7WI4 - chains E and F of the 6 polymer chains in the assembly; structure by electron microscopy, 3.40 A resolution.

Chain E (and F):
Protein: ATP-dependent zinc metalloprotease FtsH
From: Escherichia coli K-12
Notes: EC 3.4.24.-; chain F of this document is another copy of the same molecule, construct and numbering; everything in this record applies to it too
Reference sequence: P0AAI3 (FTSH_ECOLI); residues 1-644 here = UniProt positions 1-644
Sequence (644 residues; each row starts with the number of its first residue):
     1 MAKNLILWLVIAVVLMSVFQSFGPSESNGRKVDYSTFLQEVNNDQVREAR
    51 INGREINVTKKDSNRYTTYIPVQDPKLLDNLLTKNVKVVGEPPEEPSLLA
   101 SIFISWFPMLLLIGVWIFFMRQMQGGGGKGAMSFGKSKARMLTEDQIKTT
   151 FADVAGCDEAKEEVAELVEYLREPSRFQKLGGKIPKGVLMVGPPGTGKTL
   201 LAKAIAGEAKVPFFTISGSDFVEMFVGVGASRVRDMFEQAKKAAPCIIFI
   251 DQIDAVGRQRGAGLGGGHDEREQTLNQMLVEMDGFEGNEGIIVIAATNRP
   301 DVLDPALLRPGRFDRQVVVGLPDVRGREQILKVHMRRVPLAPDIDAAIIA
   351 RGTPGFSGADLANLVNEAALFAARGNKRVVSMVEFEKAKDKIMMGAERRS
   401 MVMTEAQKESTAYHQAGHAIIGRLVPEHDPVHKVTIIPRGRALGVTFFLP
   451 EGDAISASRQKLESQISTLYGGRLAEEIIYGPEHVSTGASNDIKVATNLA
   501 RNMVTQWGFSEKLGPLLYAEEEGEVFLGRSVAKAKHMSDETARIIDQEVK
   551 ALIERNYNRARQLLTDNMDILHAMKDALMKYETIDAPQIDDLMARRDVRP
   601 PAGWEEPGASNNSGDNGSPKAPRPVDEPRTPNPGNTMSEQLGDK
Disordered / not traced: 1-140, 219-229, 254-270, 299-308, 520-535, 605-644
Construct notes: engineered mutation Gln252 (Glu in P0AAI3), Gln415 (Glu in P0AAI3)
UniProt features mapped onto this chain:
  - binding site (ATP): Gly192 to Thr199
  - binding site (Zn(2+)): His414, His418, Asp492
  - site: Phe225 (Substrate binding)
  - mutagenesis: Leu201 (L201N: No in vivo protease activity, no in vitro ATPase activity), Phe225 (F225A/D/E/G/N/Q/R/S/T: Does not complement ftsH1 at 42 degrees Celsius, no protease activity in vivo; F225C/H: Partially complements ftsH1 at 42 degrees Celsius, some protease activity in vivo ...), Gly227 (G227A: Does not complement ftsH1 at 42 degrees Celsius, no protease activity in vivo), Thr297 (T297A: Low protease activity in vivo, low ATPase activity in vitro, complements ftsH1 at 42 degrees Celsius), Asn298 (N298A: No in vivo protease activity), Asp304 (D304A/N: No in vivo protease activity, no in vitro ATPase activity; probably still binds ATP ...), Leu307 (L307A: Low protease activity in vivo), Arg309 (R309A/L/K: No in vivo protease activity, no ATPase activity in vitro; probably still binds ATP), Arg312 (R312A/L/K: No in vivo protease activity, no ATPase activity in vitro; probably still binds ATP), His414 to His418 (Loss of protease function), His414 (H414Y: Loss of protease function), His418 (H418Y: In tolZ21; loss of protease function in vivo, retains about 25% ATPase activity, temperature sensitive), 4 further mutagenesis entries in UniProt
Metal / ion sites: Zn2+: His414, His418, Asp492
Ligand contacts: AMP-PNP: Asp153, Val154, Ala155, Pro194, Gly195, Thr196, Gly197, Lys198, Thr199, Leu200, Asp251, Ile330, His334, Gly358, Ala359
What the authors report for this chain:
  - mutagenesis - K61A/D62A/S63A, D62F: decreased catalytic activity on CII
  - mutagenesis - Q45A: unchanged catalytic activity on CII
  - mutagenesis - K61A/D62A/S63A, D62F: unchanged catalytic activity on SecY

How chain E and chain F interact:
Pairs across the interface - 44 pairs, chain E then chain F:
  Asp251(E) with Gln273(F), hydrogen bond (backbone-side chain)
  Ile253(E) with Gln273(F), hydrogen bond (backbone-side chain)
  Arg337(E) with Lys179(F); Lys183(F)
  Val338(E) with Lys179(F)
  Ala359(E) with Pro310(F)
  Asn366(E) with Gly181(F); Gly182(F)
  Glu367(E) with Arg315(F), salt bridge
  Ala369(E) with Gly181(F)
  Leu370(E) with Gly182(F)
  Ala373(E) with Phe177(F), hydrophobic
  Arg374(E) with Glu162(F); Glu169(F), salt bridge
  Lys377(E) with Lys179(F)
  Arg378(E) with Lys179(F), hydrogen bond (backbone-side chain)
  Lys391(E) with Glu163(F), salt bridge
  Glu397(E) with Glu159(F)
  Arg398(E) with Glu159(F)
  Arg399(E) with Glu159(F)
  Ser400(E) with Asp158(F); Glu159(F), hydrogen bond
  Gln407(E) with Ile455(F)
  Tyr470(E) with Pro515(F), hydrogen bond (side chain-backbone)
  Arg473(E) with Trp507(F), hydrogen bond (side chain-backbone); Gly508(F); Phe509(F)
  Pro482(E) with Arg459(F), hydrogen bond (backbone-side chain)
  Glu483(E) with Arg459(F); Gln460(F)
  Val485(E) with Ser458(F); Arg459(F), hydrogen bond (backbone-backbone); Phe509(F), hydrophobic
  Ser486(E) with Ala457(F)
  Thr487(E) with Ala457(F); Trp507(F)
  Ile493(E) with Gln506(F); Leu516(F)
  Thr497(E) with Leu517(F)
  Asp539(E) with Asp539(F), hydrogen bond (side chain-backbone)
  Ala542(E) with Ser538(F)
  Arg543(E) with Ser538(F); Glu540(F), salt bridge
  Asp546(E) with Thr541(F)
Other interface residues (no listed pair), chain E (47 interface residues in all): Gly195, Gly218, Gln252, Asp360, Asn363, Val379, Met401, Leu443, His484, Ser490, Lys494, Gln547, Lys550, Ile553, Tyr557
Other interface residues (no listed pair), chain F (41 interface residues in all): Ala165, Glu166, Leu180, Gln277, Arg309, Gly311, Asp314, Asp323, Ser456, Lys512, Leu513, Met537

In short:
The interface between chain E and chain F involves 47 residues on one side and 41 on the other; the contacts
include 9 hydrogen bonds and 4 salt bridges. Polar pairs include Glu367(E)-Arg315(F), Arg374(E)-Glu169(F) and
Lys391(E)-Glu163(F). The paper reports that K61A/D62A/S63A and D62F of chain E reduce catalytic activity on
CII; K61A/D62A/S63A and D62F of chain E leave catalytic activity on SecY unchanged.
Both chains are ATP-dependent zinc metalloprotease FtsH (Escherichia coli K-12). Entry 7WI4 (Cryo-EM structure
of E.Coli FtsH protease cytosolic domains) was determined by electron microscopy, deposited together with
7WI3.
